Entry 8ZC4 (electron microscopy, 3.95 A resolution); this record covers chains A and H of the 9 polymer chains in the assembly.

== Chain A ==
Molecule: Spike glycoprotein
Source organism: Severe acute respiratory syndrome coronavirus 2
UniProtKB: P0DTC2 (SPIKE_SARS2); aligned to UniProt positions 14-1202 over residues 17-1211 (the alignment contains insertions or deletions, so no single offset holds)
Sequence (1238 residues; row label = number of the first residue in the row; note: 6 numbers in that range are skipped by the numbering (no residue carries them; nothing is unmodelled there)):
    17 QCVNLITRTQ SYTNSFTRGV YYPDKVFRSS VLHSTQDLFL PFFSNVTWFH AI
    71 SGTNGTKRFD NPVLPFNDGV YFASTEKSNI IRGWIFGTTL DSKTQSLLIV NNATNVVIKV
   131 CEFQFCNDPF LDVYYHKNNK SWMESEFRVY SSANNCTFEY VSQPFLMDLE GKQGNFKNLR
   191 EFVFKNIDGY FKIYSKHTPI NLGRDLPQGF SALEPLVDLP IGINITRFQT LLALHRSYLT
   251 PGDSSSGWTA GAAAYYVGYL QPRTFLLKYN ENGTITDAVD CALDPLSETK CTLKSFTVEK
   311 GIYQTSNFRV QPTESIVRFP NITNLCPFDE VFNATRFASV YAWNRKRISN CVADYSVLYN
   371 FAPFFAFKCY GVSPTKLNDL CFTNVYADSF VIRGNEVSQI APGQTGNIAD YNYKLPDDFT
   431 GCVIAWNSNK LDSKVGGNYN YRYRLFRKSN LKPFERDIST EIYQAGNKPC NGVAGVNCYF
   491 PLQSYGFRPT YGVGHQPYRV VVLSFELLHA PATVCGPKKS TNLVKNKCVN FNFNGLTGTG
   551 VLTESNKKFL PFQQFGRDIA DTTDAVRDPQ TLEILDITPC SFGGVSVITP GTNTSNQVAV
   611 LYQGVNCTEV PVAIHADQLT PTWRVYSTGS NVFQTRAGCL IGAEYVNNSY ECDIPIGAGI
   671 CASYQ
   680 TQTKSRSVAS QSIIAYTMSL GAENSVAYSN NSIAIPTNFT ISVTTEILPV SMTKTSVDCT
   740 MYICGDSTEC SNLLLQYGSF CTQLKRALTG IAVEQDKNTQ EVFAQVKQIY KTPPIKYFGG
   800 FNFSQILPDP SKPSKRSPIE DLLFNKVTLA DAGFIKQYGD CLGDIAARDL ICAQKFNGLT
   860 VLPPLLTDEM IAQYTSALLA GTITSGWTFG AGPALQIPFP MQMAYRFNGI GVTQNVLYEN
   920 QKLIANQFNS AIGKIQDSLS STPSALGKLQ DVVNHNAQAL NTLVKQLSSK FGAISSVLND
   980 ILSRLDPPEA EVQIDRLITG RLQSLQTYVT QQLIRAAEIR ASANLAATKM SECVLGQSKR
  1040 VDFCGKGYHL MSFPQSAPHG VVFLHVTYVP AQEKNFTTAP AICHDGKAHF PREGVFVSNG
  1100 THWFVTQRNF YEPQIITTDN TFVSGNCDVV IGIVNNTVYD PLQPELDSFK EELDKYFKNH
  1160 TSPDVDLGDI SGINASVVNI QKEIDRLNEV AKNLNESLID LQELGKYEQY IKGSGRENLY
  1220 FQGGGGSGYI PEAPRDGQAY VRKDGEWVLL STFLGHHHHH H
Disordered / not traced: 17-26, 71-81, 97-98, 143-154, 161-167, 177-186, 211-215, 248-262, 621-640, 680-690, 828-855, 1148-1260
Sequence notes: variant Ile-22 (Thr19 in P0DTC2), Ser-27 (Ala in P0DTC2), Asp-142 (Gly in P0DTC2), Gly-213 (Val in P0DTC2), Asp-339 (Gly in P0DTC2), Phe-371 (Ser in P0DTC2), Pro-373 (Ser in P0DTC2), Phe-375 (Ser in P0DTC2), Ala-376 (Thr in P0DTC2), Asn-405 (Asp in P0DTC2), Ser-408 (Arg in P0DTC2), Asn-417 (Lys in P0DTC2), Lys-440 (Asn in P0DTC2), Arg-452 (Leu in P0DTC2), Asn-477 (Ser in P0DTC2), Lys-478 (Thr in P0DTC2), Ala-484 (Glu in P0DTC2), Val-486 (Phe in P0DTC2), Arg-498 (Gln in P0DTC2), Tyr-501 (Asn in P0DTC2), His-505 (Tyr in P0DTC2), Gly-614 (Asp in P0DTC2), Tyr-655 (His in P0DTC2), Lys-683 (Asn679 in P0DTC2), Lys-764 (Asn in P0DTC2), Tyr-796 (Asp in P0DTC2), His-954 (Gln in P0DTC2), Lys-969 (Asn in P0DTC2); engineered mutation Pro-817 (Phe in P0DTC2), Pro-892 (Ala in P0DTC2), Pro-899 (Ala in P0DTC2), Pro-942 (Ala in P0DTC2), Pro-986 (Lys in P0DTC2), Pro-987 (Val in P0DTC2); expression tag (1212-1260)
Curated features (UniProtKB/Swiss-Prot):
  - glycosylation: Asn-20 (N-linked (GlcNAc...) (complex) asparagine)
Disulfides: Cys-291/Cys-301, Cys-336/Cys-361, Cys-379/Cys-432, Cys-391/Cys-525, Cys-480/Cys-488, Cys-538/Cys-590, Cys-617/Cys-649, Cys-662/Cys-671, Cys-738/Cys-760, Cys-743/Cys-749, Cys-1032/Cys-1043, Cys-1082/Cys-1126
Glycans and other covalent adducts: N-acetylglucosamine (NAG) linked to Asn-61, Asn-122, Asn-282, Asn-331, Asn-616, Asn-709, Asn-717, Asn-801, Asn-1074, Asn-1098, Asn-1134

== Chain H ==
Molecule: Heavy chain of D1F6 Fab
Source organism: Homo sapiens
Notes: antibody fragment or engineered binder
Sequence (230 residues; each row starts with the number of its first residue):
     1 EVQLVQSGAE VKKPGASVKV SCKASGYIFS DYNIHWVRQA PGQGLEWMGW ISPDSDDTNY
    61 AQSFQGRVTM TRDTSITTVY MELSSLRSDD TAVYFCARSV GYCSLNSCQR WMWFDTWGQG
   121 ALVTVSSAST KGPSVFPLAP SSKSTSGGTA ALGCLVKDYF PEPVTVSWNS GALTSGVHTF
   181 PAVLQSSGLY SLSSVVTVPS SSLGTQTYIC NVNHKPSNTK VDKKVEPKSC
Disordered / not traced: 1, 142-148, 230
Disulfides: Cys-22/Cys-96, Cys-103/Cys-108, Cys-154/Cys-210

== How chain A and chain H interact ==
Pairs across the interface (26; chain A residue first):
  Arg-346(A) with Tyr-102(H)
  Lys-444(A) with Asp-31(H); Tyr-102(H)
  Val-445(A) with Ile-28(H), hydrophobic; Tyr-32(H)
  Gly-446(A) with Tyr-32(H)
  Gly-447(A) with Val-100(H); Gly-101(H); Tyr-102(H)
  Tyr-449(A) with Cys-108(H); Trp-111(H); Met-112(H), hydrophobic
  Asn-450(A) with Tyr-102(H); Cys-103(H), hydrogen bond (side chain-backbone); Ser-104(H), hydrogen bond (side chain-backbone); Leu-105(H); Cys-108(H)
  Arg-452(A) with Leu-105(H); Ser-107(H), hydrogen bond; Cys-108(H); Trp-111(H)
  Phe-490(A) with Arg-110(H); Trp-111(H), hydrophobic
  Leu-492(A) with Ser-107(H); Trp-111(H)
  Gln-493(A) with Trp-111(H)
Other interface residues (no listed pair), chain A (13 interface residues in all): Leu-441, Ser-494
Other interface residues (no listed pair), chain H (17 interface residues in all): Ser-30, Asp-54, Trp-113

== In short ==
13 residues of chain A face 17 of chain H across their interface, with 3 hydrogen bonds. Polar pairs include
Asn-450(A)/Cys-103(H), Asn-450(A)/Ser-104(H) and Arg-452(A)/Ser-107(H). N-acetylglucosamine is covalently
linked to Asn-61(A), Asn-122(A), Asn-282(A), Asn-331(A), Asn-616(A) and Asn-709(A) and 5 more.
Chain A is Spike glycoprotein (Severe acute respiratory syndrome coronavirus 2) and chain H is Heavy chain of
D1F6 Fab (Homo sapiens); the structure, SARS-CoV-2 Omicron BA.4 spike trimer (6P) in complex with 3 D1F6 Fabs
(2 RBD up), was determined by electron microscopy (same publication as 8ZBY, 8ZBZ, 8ZC0, 8ZC1, 8ZC2, 8ZC3,
8ZC5 and 8ZC6).
